8XXT - chains A and D of the 9 polymer chains in the assembly; structure by electron microscopy, 2.85 A resolution.

== Chain A ==
Name: DNA-directed RNA polymerase subunit
Organism: African swine fever virus
Notes: EC 2.7.7.6
UniProt: A0A3S7XUW7 (A0A3S7XUW7_ASF); residue numbers follow UniProt; this construct covers 1-1441
Sequence (1441 residues; row label = number of the first residue in the row):
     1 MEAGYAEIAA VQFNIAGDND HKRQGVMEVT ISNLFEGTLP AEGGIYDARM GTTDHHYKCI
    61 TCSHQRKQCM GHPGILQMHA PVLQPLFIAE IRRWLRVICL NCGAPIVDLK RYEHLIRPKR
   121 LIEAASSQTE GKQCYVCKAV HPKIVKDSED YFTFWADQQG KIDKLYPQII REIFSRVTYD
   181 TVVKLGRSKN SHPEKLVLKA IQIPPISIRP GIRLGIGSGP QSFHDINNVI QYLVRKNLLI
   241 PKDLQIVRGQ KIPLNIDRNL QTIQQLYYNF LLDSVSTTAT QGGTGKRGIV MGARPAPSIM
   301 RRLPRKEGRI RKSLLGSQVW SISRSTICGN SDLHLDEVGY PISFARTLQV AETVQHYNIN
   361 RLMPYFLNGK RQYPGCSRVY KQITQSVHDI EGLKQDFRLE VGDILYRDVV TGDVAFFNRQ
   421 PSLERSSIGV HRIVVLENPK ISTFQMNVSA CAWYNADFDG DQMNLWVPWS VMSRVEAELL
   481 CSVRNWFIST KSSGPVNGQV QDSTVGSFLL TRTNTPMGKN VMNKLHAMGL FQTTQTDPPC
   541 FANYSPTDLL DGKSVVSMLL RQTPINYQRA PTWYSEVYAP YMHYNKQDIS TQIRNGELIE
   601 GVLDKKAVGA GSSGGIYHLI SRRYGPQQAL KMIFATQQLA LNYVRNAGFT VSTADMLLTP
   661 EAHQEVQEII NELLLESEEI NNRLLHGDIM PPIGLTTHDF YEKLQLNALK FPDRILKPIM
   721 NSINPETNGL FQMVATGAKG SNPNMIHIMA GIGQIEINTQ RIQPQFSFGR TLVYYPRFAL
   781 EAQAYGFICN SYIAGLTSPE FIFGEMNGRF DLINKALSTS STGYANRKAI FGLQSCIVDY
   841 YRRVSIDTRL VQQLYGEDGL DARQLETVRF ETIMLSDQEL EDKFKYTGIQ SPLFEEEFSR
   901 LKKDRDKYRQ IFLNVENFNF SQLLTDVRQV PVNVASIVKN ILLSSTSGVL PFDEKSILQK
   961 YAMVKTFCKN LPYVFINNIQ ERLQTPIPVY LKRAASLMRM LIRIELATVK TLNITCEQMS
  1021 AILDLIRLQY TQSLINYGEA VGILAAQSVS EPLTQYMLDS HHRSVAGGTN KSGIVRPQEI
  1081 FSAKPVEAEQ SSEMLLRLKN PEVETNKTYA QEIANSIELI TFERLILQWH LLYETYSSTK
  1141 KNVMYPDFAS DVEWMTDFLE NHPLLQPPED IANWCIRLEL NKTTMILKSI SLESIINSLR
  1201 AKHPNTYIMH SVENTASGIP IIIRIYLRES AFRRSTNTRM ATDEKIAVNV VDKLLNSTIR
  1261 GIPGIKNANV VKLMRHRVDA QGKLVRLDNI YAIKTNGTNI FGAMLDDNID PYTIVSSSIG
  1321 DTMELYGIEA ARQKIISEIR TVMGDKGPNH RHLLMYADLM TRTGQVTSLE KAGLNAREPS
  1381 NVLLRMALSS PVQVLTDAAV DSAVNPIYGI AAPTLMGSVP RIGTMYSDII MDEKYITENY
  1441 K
Not modelled in the structure: 213-224, 286-294, 1235-1239
Bound ions: Zn2+ site 1: Cys59, Cys62, Cys69, His72; Zn2+ site 2: Cys99, Cys102, Cys134, Cys137; Mg2+: Asp457, Asp459, Asp461

== Chain D ==
Name: DNA-directed RNA polymerase RPB5 homolog
Organism: African swine fever virus
UniProt: A0A0A1E0C1 (A0A0A1E0C1_ASF); residue numbers follow UniProt; this construct covers 1-205
Sequence (205 residues; row label = number of the first residue in the row):
     1 MAMQKLFTYI YEFIEYRKMV LLEEKVPYDK FVQMVLNTGF FRINAETLNH GIVSVFIFGA
    61 NGKYVHHGGD MRTLLTNTLN EKKHYEELIL IVDKPVLSKK NILDIIVEQR AANPTIVINI
   121 YPYHLFCINI PKVSAIPKHK LITQEEAQEF LGREYLQPQD LMQISASDPP VVWLGGRPGD
   181 FVQIERPSET AMHAVVIRFI TKSKI

== Interface between chain A and chain D ==
Pairs across the interface (102):
  Tyr841(A) - Arg153(D)  hydrogen bond (side chain-backbone)
  Tyr841(A) - Glu154(D)
  Tyr841(A) - Tyr155(D)
  Arg843(A) - Glu154(D)  salt bridge
  Arg843(A) - Leu156(D)
  Thr848(A) - Asp160(D)
  Arg849(A) - Asp160(D)
  Leu850(A) - Leu156(D)  hydrophobic
  Leu850(A) - Asp160(D)  hydrogen bond (backbone-backbone)
  Leu850(A) - Leu161(D)  hydrophobic
  Leu850(A) - Met162(D)
  Val851(A) - Met162(D)
  Gln853(A) - Phe150(D)
  Gln853(A) - Glu154(D)
  Gln853(A) - Val195(D)
  Gly856(A) - Thr190(D)  hydrogen bond (backbone-side chain)
  Glu857(A) - Arg186(D)
  Glu857(A) - Ser188(D)  hydrogen bond
  Glu857(A) - Thr190(D)  hydrogen bond
  Glu857(A) - Ala191(D)
  Glu857(A) - Ala194(D)
  Asp858(A) - Thr190(D)
  Asp858(A) - Ala191(D)
  Ile911(A) - Pro187(D)  hydrophobic
  Ile911(A) - Met192(D)  hydrophobic
  Ile911(A) - His193(D)
  Phe912(A) - Ser188(D)
  Phe912(A) - Met192(D)  hydrophobic
  Asn914(A) - Ser134(D)  hydrogen bond (side chain-backbone)
  Val915(A) - Glu189(D)
  Asn917(A) - Ser134(D)
  Phe918(A) - Ser134(D)
  Phe918(A) - Ala135(D)  hydrophobic
  Arg928(A) - Glu189(D)  hydrogen bond (side chain-backbone)
  Ile976(A) - Arg153(D)
  Pro988(A) - Arg153(D)
  Tyr990(A) - Arg153(D)  hydrogen bond
  Tyr990(A) - Glu154(D)  hydrogen bond
  Tyr990(A) - Val195(D)
  Arg993(A) - Glu185(D)  salt bridge
  Arg993(A) - Ala191(D)
  Arg993(A) - His193(D)
  Arg993(A) - Val195(D)
  Ser996(A) - Ala191(D)  hydrogen bond (side chain-backbone)
  Ser996(A) - Met192(D)  hydrogen bond (side chain-backbone)
  Ser996(A) - His193(D)
  Leu997(A) - Thr190(D)
  Leu997(A) - Ala191(D)
  Leu997(A) - Met192(D)  hydrophobic
  Met1000(A) - Met192(D)  hydrophobic
  Phe1301(A) - Tyr123(D)  hydrophobic
  Phe1301(A) - His124(D)
  Phe1301(A) - Cys127(D)  hydrophobic
  Met1304(A) - Lys5(D)
  Met1304(A) - His124(D)
  Met1304(A) - Ile128(D)  hydrophobic
  Leu1305(A) - Ala2(D)  hydrophobic
  Leu1305(A) - Lys5(D)
  Asp1307(A) - Lys5(D)  salt bridge
  Pro1311(A) - Ile128(D)
  Tyr1312(A) - Tyr9(D)
  Tyr1312(A) - Ile128(D)  hydrophobic
  Tyr1312(A) - Asn129(D)
  Tyr1312(A) - Lys132(D)
  Tyr1312(A) - Val133(D)
  Tyr1312(A) - Ser134(D)  hydrogen bond (backbone-side chain)
  Thr1313(A) - Ser134(D)
  Met1323(A) - Asp168(D)
  Glu1324(A) - His124(D)
  Leu1325(A) - His124(D)
  Leu1325(A) - Pro169(D)
  Tyr1326(A) - Val133(D)  hydrophobic
  Tyr1326(A) - Ile136(D)
  Tyr1326(A) - Pro169(D)
  Tyr1326(A) - Pro170(D)
  Gly1327(A) - Asp168(D)
  Ile1328(A) - Ile164(D)  hydrophobic
  Ile1328(A) - Asp168(D)  hydrogen bond (backbone-side chain)
  Glu1329(A) - Pro137(D)
  Glu1329(A) - His139(D)
  Glu1329(A) - Ile184(D)
  Glu1329(A) - Arg186(D)  salt bridge
  Glu1329(A) - Arg198(D)  salt bridge
  Ala1330(A) - Ala135(D)
  Arg1332(A) - Arg186(D)
  Gln1333(A) - Pro187(D)  hydrogen bond (side chain-backbone)
  Gln1333(A) - Glu189(D)
  His1350(A) - Glu189(D)  salt bridge
  His1350(A) - Thr190(D)
  Arg1351(A) - Thr190(D)
  Leu1354(A) - Thr190(D)
  Asp1358(A) - Arg186(D)  salt bridge
  Thr1361(A) - Arg198(D)  hydrogen bond (backbone-side chain)
  Arg1362(A) - Asp160(D)
  Arg1362(A) - Leu161(D)  hydrogen bond (side chain-backbone)
  Arg1362(A) - Met162(D)
  Arg1362(A) - Gln163(D)  hydrogen bond (backbone-backbone)
  Arg1362(A) - Arg198(D)
  Thr1363(A) - Gln163(D)
  Gly1364(A) - Gln163(D)  hydrogen bond (backbone-backbone)
  Gly1364(A) - Arg198(D)
  Gln1365(A) - Lys204(D)
Other interface residues (no listed pair), chain A (58 interface residues in all): Gln852, Lys907, Tyr908, Gln929, Val989, Leu991, Ala994, Arg1340
Other interface residues (no listed pair), chain D (48 interface residues in all): Ile130, Gln159, Ser165, Gln183, Val196, Ile197

== In short ==
The interface between chain A and chain D involves 58 residues on one side and 48 on the other; the contacts
include 18 hydrogen bonds and 7 salt bridges. Polar contacts include Arg843(A)-Glu154(D), Arg993(A)-Glu185(D)
and Asp1307(A)-Lys5(D).
Here chain A is DNA-directed RNA polymerase subunit and chain D is DNA-directed RNA polymerase RPB5 homolog,
both from African swine fever virus. Entry 8XXT (ASFV RNAP M1249L C-tail occupied complex2 (MCOC2)) was
determined by electron microscopy (same publication as 8Y0E, 8XX4, 8XX5, 8XXP and 8XY6).
